Entry 1RB5 (X-ray diffraction, 1.90 A resolution); this record covers chains A and C of the 3 polymer chains in the assembly.

Chain A (and C):
Molecule: General control protein GCN4
Notes: fragment: leucine-zipper (residues 249-281); chain C of this document is another copy of the same molecule, construct and numbering; everything in this record applies to it too
Reference sequence: P03069 (GCN4_YEAST); residues 1-33 here correspond to UniProt positions 249-281 (UniProt number = residue number + 248)
Sequence (34 residues; each row starts with the number of its first residue; numbering starts at 0):
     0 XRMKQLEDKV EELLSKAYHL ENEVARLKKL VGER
Modified / non-standard residues: ACE (acetyl group) at position 0
Construct notes: engineered mutation Ala16 (Asn264 in P03069)
UniProt features mapped onto this chain:
  - region: Leu5 to Leu26 (Leucine-zipper)
Reported in the primary citation:
  - self-association interface (contacts with another copy of this molecule); pairs are residue here / residue on that copy: Leu12-Ala16

Interface between chain A and chain C:
Residue-residue contacts (27):
  Met2(A) - Val23(C)
  Met2(A) - Leu26(C)
  Met2(A) - Lys27(C)
  Leu5(A) - Val23(C)  hydrophobic
  Glu6(A) - Val23(C)
  Glu6(A) - Lys27(C)  salt bridge
  Val9(A) - Val23(C)  hydrophobic
  Leu12(A) - Ala16(C)  hydrophobic
  Leu13(A) - Ala16(C)  hydrophobic
  Leu13(A) - Tyr17(C)  hydrophobic
  Leu13(A) - Glu20(C)
  Ala16(A) - Leu12(C)  hydrophobic
  Ala16(A) - Leu13(C)  hydrophobic
  Tyr17(A) - Leu13(C)  hydrophobic
  Tyr17(A) - Tyr17(C)
  Leu19(A) - Val9(C)
  Leu19(A) - Leu12(C)  hydrophobic
  Glu20(A) - Val9(C)
  Glu20(A) - Leu13(C)
  Val23(A) - Met2(C)
  Val23(A) - Leu5(C)  hydrophobic
  Val23(A) - Glu6(C)
  Val23(A) - Val9(C)  hydrophobic
  Leu26(A) - Met2(C)  hydrophobic
  Lys27(A) - Met2(C)
  Lys27(A) - Glu6(C)  salt bridge
  Val30(A) - Met2(C)  hydrophobic
Interface residues without a listed pair, chain A (15 interface residues in all): Glu10
Interface residues without a listed pair, chain C (15 interface residues in all): Leu19, Val30, Gly31

Overview:
The chain A/chain C interface involves 15 residues from each chain, with 2 salt bridges. Its one salt-bridged
contact is Glu6(A)-Lys27(C). From the paper: a self-association interface involving Leu12(A) and Ala16(A).
Both chains are General control protein GCN4. Entry 1RB5 (Antiparallel trimer of GCN4-leucine zipper core
mutant as N16A trigonal form) was determined by X-ray diffraction (same publication as 3K7Z, 1RB4 and 1RB6).
